PDB entry 4XPF | X-ray diffraction, 3.27 A resolution | chains A and H of the 3 polymer chains in the assembly

== Chain A ==
Molecule: Dopamine transporter-protein
From: Drosophila melanogaster
Chain sequence (543 residues; numbered 20 to 605; 43 numbers in that range are skipped by the numbering (no residue carries them; nothing is unmodelled there); the number before each row is that of its first residue):
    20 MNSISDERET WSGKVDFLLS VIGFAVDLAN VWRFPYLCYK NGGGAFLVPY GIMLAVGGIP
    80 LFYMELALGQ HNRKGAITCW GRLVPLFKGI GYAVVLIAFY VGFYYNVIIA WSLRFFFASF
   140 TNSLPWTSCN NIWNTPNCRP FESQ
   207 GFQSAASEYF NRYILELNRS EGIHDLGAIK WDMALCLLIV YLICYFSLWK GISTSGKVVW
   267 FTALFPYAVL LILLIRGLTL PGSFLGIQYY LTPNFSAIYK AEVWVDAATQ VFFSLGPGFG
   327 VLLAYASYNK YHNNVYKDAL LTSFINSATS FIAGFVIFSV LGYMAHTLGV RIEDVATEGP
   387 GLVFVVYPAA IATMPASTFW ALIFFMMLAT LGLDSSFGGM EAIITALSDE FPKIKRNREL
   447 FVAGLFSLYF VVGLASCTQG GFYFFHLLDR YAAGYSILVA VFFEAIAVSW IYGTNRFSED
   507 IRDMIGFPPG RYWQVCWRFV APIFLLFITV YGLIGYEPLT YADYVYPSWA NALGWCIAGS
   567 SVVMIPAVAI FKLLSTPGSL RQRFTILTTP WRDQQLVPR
Disordered / not traced: 20-24, 600-605
Disulfide bonds: Cys148-Cys157
Bound ions: Na+ site 1: Gly42, Val45, Leu417, Asp420, Ser421; Na+ site 2: Ala44, Asn49, Ser320
Ligand contacts:
  - 42F (methyl (1R,2S,3S,5S)-3-(4-iodophenyl)-8-methyl-8-azabicyclo[3.2.1]octane-2-carboxylate): Phe43, Asp46, Ala117, Val120, Gly121, Tyr123, Tyr124, Asn125, Phe319, Ser320, Gly322, Phe325, Ser421, Ser422, Gly425
  - 1-ethoxy-2-(2-ethoxyethoxy)ethane (P4G): Arg52, Phe319, Asp475, Gly480, Tyr481, Gly538
From the paper describing this entry:
  - binding site for 42F: Phe43, Asp46, Ala117, Val120, Tyr124, Phe319, Phe325, Ser421, Ser422
  - contacts within the chain: Asp46-Tyr124

== Chain H ==
Molecule: Antibody fragment light chain-protein, 9D5-light chain
From: Mus musculus
Notes: antibody fragment or engineered binder
Chain sequence (240 residues; row label = number of the first residue in the row; numbers below 1 keep their minus sign (Met-18 is residue -18)):
   -18 MNFGLRLVFL VLILKGVQCE VQLVESGGGL VKPGGSLKLS CAASGFTFSS YAMSWVRQSP
    42 EKRLEWVAEI SSGGRYIYYS DTVTGRFTIS RDNARNILHL EMSSLRSEDT AMYYCARGEV
   102 RQRGFDYWGQ GTTLTVSSAK TTAPSVYPLA PVCGDTTGSS VTLGCLVKGY FPEPVTLTWN
   162 SGSLSSGVHT FPAVLQSDLY TLSSSVTVTS STWPSQSITC NVAHPASSTK VDKKIEPRGP
Disordered / not traced: -18 to 0, 135-138, 220-221
Disulfide bonds: Cys22-Cys96, Cys146-Cys201
Covalently attached groups: covalent link Leu130-Gly145

== Interface between chain A and chain H ==
Pairs across the interface (33; chain A residue first):
  His90(A) with Tyr57(H), hydrogen bond
  Tyr337(A) with Tyr57(H)
  Tyr498(A) with Arg56(H), hydrogen bond
  Arg502(A) with Gly54(H), hydrogen bond (side chain-backbone); Arg56(H)
  Glu505(A) with Ser52(H); Ser53(H), hydrogen bond; Gly54(H), hydrogen bond (side chain-backbone); Gly55(H); Arg56(H), hydrogen bond (side chain-backbone); Tyr57(H)
  Asp506(A) with Arg56(H), salt bridge; Tyr57(H), hydrogen bond
  Arg508(A) with Ala33(H); Glu50(H), salt bridge; Gly99(H), hydrogen bond (side chain-backbone); Glu100(H), salt bridge; Arg102(H)
  Asp509(A) with Tyr57(H); Tyr59(H), hydrogen bond; Arg102(H), salt bridge
  Ile511(A) with Gln103(H), hydrogen bond (backbone-side chain)
  Gly512(A) with Glu100(H); Val101(H); Arg102(H), hydrogen bond (backbone-backbone); Gln103(H)
  Phe513(A) with Val101(H), hydrophobic; Gln103(H)
  Pro514(A) with Glu100(H)
  Pro596(A) with Arg56(H)
  Arg598(A) with Arg56(H); Tyr57(H)
  Asp599(A) with Arg56(H), salt bridge
Other interface residues (no listed pair), chain A (16 interface residues in all): His338

== Overview ==
Chain A and chain H form an interface of 16 and 14 residues respectively; the contacts include 11 hydrogen
bonds and 5 salt bridges. Polar pairs include Asp506(A)-Arg56(H), Arg508(A)-Glu50(H) and Arg508(A)-Glu100(H).
From the paper: a binding site for 42F at Phe43(A), Asp46(A) and Ala117(A) among others; contacts within the
chain involving Asp46(A) and Tyr124(A).
Chain A is Dopamine transporter-protein (Drosophila melanogaster) and chain H is Antibody fragment light
chain-protein, 9D5-light chain (Mus musculus); the structure, X-ray structure of Drosophila dopamine
transporter with subsiteB mutations (D121G/S426M) bound to RTI-55, was determined by X-ray diffraction
together with 4XP4, 4XPA and 4XPG from the same study.
